Entry 3NIP (X-ray diffraction, 2.50 A resolution); this record covers chains A and D of the 6 polymer chains in the assembly.

Chain A (and D):
Protein: 3-guanidinopropionase
From: Pseudomonas aeruginosa
Notes: EC 3.5.3.17; chain D of this document is another copy of the same molecule, construct and numbering; everything in this record applies to it too
Reference sequence: Q9I6K2 (Q9I6K2_PSEAE); numbering as in UniProt (aligned over 1-318)
Amino-acid sequence (326 residues; numbered 1 to 326; the number before each row is that of its first residue):
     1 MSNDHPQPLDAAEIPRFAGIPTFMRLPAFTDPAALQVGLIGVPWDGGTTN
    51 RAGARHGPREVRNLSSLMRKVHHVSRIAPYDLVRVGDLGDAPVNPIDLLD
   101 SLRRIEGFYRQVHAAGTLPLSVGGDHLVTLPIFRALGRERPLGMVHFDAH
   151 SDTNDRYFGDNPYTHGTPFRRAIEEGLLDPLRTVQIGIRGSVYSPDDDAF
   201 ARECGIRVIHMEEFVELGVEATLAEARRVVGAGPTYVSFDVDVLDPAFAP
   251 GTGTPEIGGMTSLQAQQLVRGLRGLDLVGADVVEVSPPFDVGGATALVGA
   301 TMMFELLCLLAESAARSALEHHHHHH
Disordered / not traced: 1-2, 319-326
Construct notes: expression tag (319-326)
Curated features (UniProtKB/Swiss-Prot):
  - binding site (Mn(2+)): H126, D148, H150, D152, D240, D242
  - mutagenesis: Y157 (Y157M: Reduces substrate affinity 10-fold and catalytic efficiency 3-fold)
Ligand contacts: hexane-1,6-diamine (16D): R51, D245, P246, P250, T252, P255, I257

Chain A / chain D interface:
Pairs across the interface (43):
  T49(A) - F17(D)
  N50(A) - R16(D)
  N50(A) - F17(D)
  N50(A) - L67(D)
  H150(A) - R69(D)
  F158(A) - A11(D)
  F158(A) - A12(D)
  F158(A) - P15(D)
  R189(A) - H73(D)
  G190(A) - H73(D)  hydrogen bond (backbone-side chain)
  S191(A) - R69(D)  hydrogen bond (side chain-backbone)
  S191(A) - V71(D)
  S191(A) - F304(D)
  V192(A) - R69(D)
  V192(A) - K70(D)  hydrogen bond (backbone-backbone)
  V192(A) - V71(D)  hydrogen bond (backbone-backbone)
  Y193(A) - A11(D)  hydrophobic
  Y193(A) - R16(D)  hydrogen bond
  Y193(A) - R69(D)
  Y193(A) - K70(D)
  Y193(A) - V71(D)
  P195(A) - V71(D)  hydrophobic
  P195(A) - R76(D)  hydrogen bond (backbone-side chain)
  D197(A) - R76(D)
  E212(A) - H73(D)  salt bridge
  E212(A) - V74(D)
  E212(A) - R270(D)  salt bridge
  V215(A) - L263(D)  hydrophobic
  V215(A) - Q267(D)
  D245(A) - F248(D)
  D245(A) - S262(D)
  A247(A) - A247(D)
  A247(A) - F248(D)  hydrophobic
  T254(A) - R69(D)
  P255(A) - L297(D)  hydrophobic
  E256(A) - R69(D)  salt bridge
  I257(A) - S262(D)
  I257(A) - Q266(D)
  I257(A) - T301(D)
  G258(A) - S262(D)
  G258(A) - L263(D)
  G258(A) - Q266(D)
  V291(A) - V291(D)  hydrophobic
Interface residues without a listed pair, chain A (26 interface residues in all): I188, S194, D196, H210, M211
Interface residues without a listed pair, chain D (28 interface residues in all): E13, I14, M68, V298, M302

Summary:
26 residues of chain A face 28 of chain D across their interface; the contacts include 6 hydrogen bonds and 3
salt bridges. Polar contacts include E212(A)-H73(D), E212(A)-R270(D) and E256(A)-R69(D). Bound to chain A:
hexane-1,6-diamine.
Both chains are 3-guanidinopropionase (Pseudomonas aeruginosa). Entry 3NIP (Crystal structure of Pseudomonas
aeruginosa guanidinopropionase complexed with 1,6-diaminohexane) was determined by X-ray diffraction (same
publication as 3NIO and 3NIQ).
